PDB entry 8X6D | X-ray diffraction, 2.00 A resolution | chains B and D of the 5 polymer chains in the assembly

[Chain B]
Molecule: Protein TBF1
Organism: Saccharomyces cerevisiae S288C
UniProtKB: Q02457 (TBF1_YEAST); residues 400-500 here = UniProt positions 400-500
Chain sequence (102 residues; each row starts with the number of its first residue):
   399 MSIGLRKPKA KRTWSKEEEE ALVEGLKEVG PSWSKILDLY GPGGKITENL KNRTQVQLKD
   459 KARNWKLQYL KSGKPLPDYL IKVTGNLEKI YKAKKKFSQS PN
Disordered / not traced: 399-403, 487-500
Sequence notes: initiating methionine (399)
Curated features (UniProtKB/Swiss-Prot):
  - DNA-binding region: Trp431 to Leu456 (H-T-H motif)

[Chain D]
Molecule: 23-nt DNA strand
Sequence (23 nucleotides; row label = number of the first residue in the row):
     1 CTAACCCTAA CCCTAACCCT AAC

[How chain B and chain D interact]
Residue-residue contacts - 19 pairs, chain B then chain D:
  Lys407(B) with DC11(D), hydrogen bond to the phosphate; DC12(D), salt bridge to the phosphate
  Lys409(B) with DA10(D), hydrogen bond to the base; DC11(D), hydrogen bond to the sugar
  Arg410(B) with DA10(D), hydrogen bond to the phosphate; DC11(D), hydrogen bond to the phosphate
  Thr411(B) with DA10(D), phosphate contact
  Trp412(B) with DA10(D), hydrogen bond to the phosphate
  Arg451(B) with DC11(D), salt bridge to the phosphate
  Val454(B) with DC13(D), base contact
  Gln455(B) with DC11(D), hydrogen bond to the phosphate
  Lys457(B) with DC12(D), base contact
  Asp458(B) with DC11(D), base contact; DC12(D), hydrogen bond to the base
  Lys459(B) with DA10(D), salt bridge to the phosphate
  Arg461(B) with DC11(D), base contact
  Asn462(B) with DA9(D), sugar contact; DA10(D), hydrogen bond to the base
  Gln466(B) with DA9(D), hydrogen bond to the phosphate
Interface residues without a listed pair, chain B (15 interface residues in all): Ala408

[Summary]
Chain B and chain D form an interface of 15 and 5 residues respectively, with 10 hydrogen bonds and 3 salt
bridges. Among the polar pairs are Lys409(B)-DA10(D), Asp458(B)-DC12(D) and Asn462(B)-DA10(D).
Here chain B is Protein TBF1 (Saccharomyces cerevisiae S288C) and chain D is a 23-nt DNA strand. Entry 8X6D
(Crystal structure of the C-terminal TBF1) was determined by X-ray diffraction.
